PDB entry 4YB8 | X-ray diffraction, 1.90 A resolution | chains A and B of the 4 polymer chains in the assembly

# Chain A
Name: alpha subunit of Acyl-CoA synthetase (NDP forming)
Organism: Korarchaeum cryptofilum (strain OPF8)
UniProtKB: B1L3C9 (B1L3C9_KORCO); residue numbers follow UniProt; this construct covers 1-464
Amino-acid sequence (464 residues; row label = number of the first residue in the row):
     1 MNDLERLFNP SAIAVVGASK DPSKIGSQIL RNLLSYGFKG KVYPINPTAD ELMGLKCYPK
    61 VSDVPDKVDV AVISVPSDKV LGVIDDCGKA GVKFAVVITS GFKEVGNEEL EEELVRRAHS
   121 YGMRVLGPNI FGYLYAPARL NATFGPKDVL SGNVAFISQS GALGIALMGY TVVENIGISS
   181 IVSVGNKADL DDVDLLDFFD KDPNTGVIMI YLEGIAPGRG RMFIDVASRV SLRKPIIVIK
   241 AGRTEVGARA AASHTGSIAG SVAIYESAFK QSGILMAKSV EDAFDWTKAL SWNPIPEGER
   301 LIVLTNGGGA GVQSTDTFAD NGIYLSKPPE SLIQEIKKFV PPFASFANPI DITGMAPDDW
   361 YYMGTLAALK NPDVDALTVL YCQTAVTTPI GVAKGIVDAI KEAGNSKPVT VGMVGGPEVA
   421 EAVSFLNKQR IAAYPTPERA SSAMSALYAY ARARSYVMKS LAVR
Metal / ion sites: Na+ site 1: Glu-213 (together with phosphate ion); Na+ site 2: Ser-326, Lys-327
What the authors report for this chain:
  - binding site for phosphate ion: Ser-160, Gly-161, Ala-162, Gly-308, Gly-309
  - specificity-determining residues: Phe-144, Ala-162, Ile-165, Met-355, Thr-384, Ala-385 (proposed by the authors, not directly observed)

# Chain B
Name: beta subunit of Acetyl-coenzyme A synthetase (dinucleotide-forming) 3
Organism: Korarchaeum cryptofilum (strain OPF8)
UniProtKB: B1L7P8 (B1L7P8_KORCO); numbering as in UniProt (aligned over 1-230)
Amino-acid sequence (230 residues; each row starts with the number of its first residue):
     1 MSSRDLLLKA KENGRKSLLE HEAKYFISSY GIPVTNIRLA KSEEEAVNFS REIGFPVVLK
    61 IVSPQVVHKS DVGGVKVNLR SEEEVRKAYR EIIENVKRNV PNAEIEGILV QEFAPPGVEL
   121 IIGLLRDPQF GPTVMFGLGG VFVELFRDVS FRVAPLSEQD AESMIKEVKA YKLLTGFRGM
   181 EPVDIEAIKD ALIRAGRIGV ENEEIAEMDL NPVIAYPKGI KVVDARIILR
Not modelled in the structure: 1
Residues lining bound ligands: ADP (adenosine-5'-diphosphate): Thr-35, Val-58, Lys-60, Val-67, His-68, Lys-69, Ser-70, Val-75, Val-77, Gln-111, Glu-112, Phe-113, Ala-114, Pro-212, Val-223, Asp-224
What the authors report for this chain:
  - binding site for ADP: Lys-69
  - catalytic residues: His-68, Arg-178, Arg-226 (proposed by the authors, not directly observed)

# Chain A / chain B interface
Contacting residue pairs - 39 pairs, chain A then chain B:
  Ile-215(A) / Gln-129(B)  hydrogen bond (backbone-side chain)
  Ile-215(A) / Phe-130(B)  hydrophobic
  Ala-216(A) / Gln-129(B)
  Pro-217(A) / Pro-128(B)
  Pro-217(A) / Gln-129(B)
  Gly-218(A) / Pro-128(B)  hydrogen bond (backbone-backbone)
  Gly-218(A) / Gln-129(B)
  Arg-219(A) / Gln-129(B)  hydrogen bond (backbone-backbone)
  Gly-220(A) / Gln-129(B)  hydrogen bond (backbone-backbone)
  Gly-220(A) / Phe-130(B)
  Arg-221(A) / Gln-129(B)
  Arg-221(A) / Val-153(B)
  Arg-221(A) / Ala-154(B)  hydrogen bond (side chain-backbone)
  Arg-221(A) / Pro-155(B)
  Ile-224(A) / Phe-130(B)  hydrophobic
  Ile-224(A) / Val-153(B)  hydrophobic
  Ser-261(A) / Asp-127(B)
  Ala-263(A) / Phe-151(B)  hydrophobic
  Ile-264(A) / Leu-125(B)  hydrophobic
  Ile-264(A) / Asp-127(B)
  Ile-264(A) / Phe-130(B)  hydrophobic
  Ile-264(A) / Phe-151(B)  hydrophobic
  Tyr-265(A) / Gln-129(B)
  Tyr-265(A) / Phe-130(B)  hydrophobic
  Ser-267(A) / Phe-151(B)  hydrogen bond (side chain-backbone)
  Ser-267(A) / Arg-152(B)
  Ala-268(A) / Phe-130(B)  hydrophobic
  Lys-270(A) / Arg-152(B)
  Lys-270(A) / Glu-167(B)  salt bridge
  Gln-271(A) / Arg-152(B)
  Gln-271(A) / Val-153(B)  hydrogen bond (side chain-backbone)
  Gln-271(A) / Asp-160(B)
  Tyr-456(A) / Arg-152(B)  hydrogen bond
  Tyr-456(A) / Gln-159(B)
  Tyr-456(A) / Asp-160(B)  hydrogen bond
  Tyr-456(A) / Ser-163(B)  hydrogen bond
  Lys-459(A) / Gln-159(B)
  Ser-460(A) / Ser-157(B)
  Ser-460(A) / Gln-159(B)
Interface residues without a listed pair, chain A (21 interface residues in all): Gly-260, Arg-464
Interface residues without a listed pair, chain B (18 interface residues in all): Thr-133, Leu-156, Ile-193

# In short
Chain A and chain B form an interface of 21 and 18 residues respectively, with 10 hydrogen bonds and 1 salt
bridge. Polar pairs include Lys-270(A)/Glu-167(B), Ile-215(A)/Gln-129(B) and Arg-221(A)/Ala-154(B). Chain B
binds ADP. The paper reports catalytic residues His-68(B), Arg-178(B) and Arg-226(B); a binding site for
phosphate ion at Ser-160(A), Gly-161(A) and Ala-162(A) among others.
Here chain A is alpha subunit of Acyl-CoA synthetase (NDP forming) and chain B is beta subunit of
Acetyl-coenzyme A synthetase (dinucleotide-forming) 3, both from Korarchaeum cryptofilum (strain OPF8). Entry
4YB8 (Ca. Korarchaeum cryptofilum dinucleotide forming Acetyl-coenzyme A synthetase 1 in complex with
phosphate and ADP) was determined by X-ray diffraction, deposited together with 4XYL, 4XYM, 4XZ3, 4Y8V, 4YAJ,
4YAK, 4YBZ and 5HBR.
